PDB entry 4JWX | X-ray diffraction, 1.50 A resolution | chain A

Chain A:
Protein: GluN2A
Organism: Rattus norvegicus
Notes: fragment: ligand binding domain
Chain sequence (280 residues; each row starts with the number of its first residue):
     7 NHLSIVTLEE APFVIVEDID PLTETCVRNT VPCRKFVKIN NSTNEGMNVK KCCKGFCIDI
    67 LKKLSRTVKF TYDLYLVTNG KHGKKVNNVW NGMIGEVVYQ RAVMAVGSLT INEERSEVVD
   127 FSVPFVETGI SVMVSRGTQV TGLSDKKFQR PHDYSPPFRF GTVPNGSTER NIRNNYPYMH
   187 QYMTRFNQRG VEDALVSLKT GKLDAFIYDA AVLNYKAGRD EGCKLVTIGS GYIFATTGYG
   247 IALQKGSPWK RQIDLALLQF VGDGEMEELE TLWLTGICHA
Disulfides: Cys32-Cys58, Cys39-Cys59, Cys229-Cys284
Residues lining bound ligands: 1N4 ((2R)-amino(1-hydroxy-4-propyl-1H-pyrazol-5-yl)ethanoic acid): Glu16, His88, Ser114, Leu115, Thr116, Arg121, Val169, Pro170, Gly172, Ser173, Thr174, Tyr214, Asp215, Tyr245

Summary:
Bound to chain A: compound 1N4.
Chain A is GluN2A (Rattus norvegicus); the structure, GluN2A ligand-binding core in complex with propyl-NHP5G,
was determined by X-ray diffraction (same publication as 4JWY).
